5E5J - chains A and B; structure by X-ray diffraction, 1.85 A resolution.

Chain A (and B):
Name: Protease
Organism: Human immunodeficiency virus 1
Notes: chain B of this document is another copy of the same molecule, construct and numbering; everything in this record applies to it too
Reference sequence: Q7SSI0 (Q7SSI0_9HIV1); residues 1-99 here = UniProt positions 1-99
Amino-acid sequence (99 residues; row label = number of the first residue in the row):
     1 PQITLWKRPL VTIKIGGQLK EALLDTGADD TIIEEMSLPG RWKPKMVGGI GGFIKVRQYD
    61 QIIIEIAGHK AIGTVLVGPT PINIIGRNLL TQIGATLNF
Construct notes: engineered mutation Lys-7 (Gln in Q7SSI0), Ile-32 (Val in Q7SSI0), Ile-33 (Leu in Q7SSI0), Val-47 (Ile in Q7SSI0), Ile-63 (Leu in Q7SSI0), Ala-67 (Cys in Q7SSI0), Ile-82 (Val in Q7SSI0), Ala-95 (Ser in Q7SSI0)
Residues lining bound ligands: tmc114 (017; (3r,3as,6ar)-hexahydrofuro[2,3-b]furan-3-yl(1S,2R)-3-[[(4-aminophenyl)sulfonyl](isobutyl)amino]-1-benzyl-2-hydroxypropylcarbamate): Leu-23, Asp-25, Gly-27, Ala-28, Asp-29, Asp-30, Ile-32, Val-47, Gly-48, Gly-49, Ile-50, Pro-81, Ile-82, Ile-84
From the paper describing this entry:
  - catalytic residues: Asp-25 (citing earlier work)
  - binding site for tmc114: Asp-25

Chain A / chain B interface:
Contacting residue pairs (87; chain A residue first):
  Pro-1(A) with Leu-97(B); Asn-98(B); Phe-99(B), hydrogen bond (backbone-backbone)
  Gln-2(A) with Thr-96(B); Leu-97(B); Asn-98(B), hydrogen bond
  Ile-3(A) with Thr-96(B); Leu-97(B), hydrogen bond (backbone-backbone); Phe-99(B), hydrophobic
  Leu-5(A) with Arg-87(B), hydrogen bond (backbone-side chain); Leu-90(B), hydrophobic; Thr-91(B); Ala-95(B)
  Trp-6(A) with Arg-87(B), hydrogen bond (backbone-side chain); Thr-91(B); Gln-92(B)
  Lys-7(A) with Arg-87(B)
  Arg-8(A) with Asp-29(B), salt bridge; Arg-87(B)
  Pro-9(A) with Thr-26(B); Arg-87(B)
  Leu-23(A) with Gly-27(B)
  Leu-24(A) with Thr-26(B), hydrogen bond (backbone-side chain); Leu-97(B), hydrophobic; Phe-99(B), hydrophobic
  Asp-25(A) with Asp-25(B); Thr-26(B); Gly-27(B), hydrogen bond (side chain-backbone)
  Thr-26(A) with Leu-5(B); Pro-9(B); Leu-24(B), hydrogen bond (side chain-backbone); Asp-25(B); Thr-26(B), hydrogen bond (backbone-side chain)
  Gly-27(A) with Leu-23(B); Asp-25(B), hydrogen bond (backbone-side chain)
  Asp-29(A) with Arg-8(B), salt bridge
  Ile-32(A) with Ile-50(B), hydrophobic
  Gly-49(A) with Ile-50(B)
  Ile-50(A) with Gly-49(B); Ile-50(B), hydrogen bond (backbone-backbone); Gly-52(B); Ile-54(B); Thr-80(B)
  Gly-51(A) with Ile-50(B), hydrogen bond (backbone-backbone); Gly-51(B); Gly-52(B)
  Gly-52(A) with Ile-50(B)
  Ile-54(A) with Ile-50(B), hydrophobic; Gly-51(B)
  His-69(A) with Phe-99(B)
  Thr-80(A) with Ile-50(B)
  Pro-81(A) with Gly-49(B); Ile-50(B)
  Arg-87(A) with Leu-5(B), hydrogen bond (side chain-backbone); Trp-6(B), hydrogen bond (side chain-backbone); Lys-7(B); Arg-8(B)
  Leu-90(A) with Leu-5(B), hydrophobic
  Thr-91(A) with Leu-5(B); Trp-6(B)
  Ile-93(A) with Phe-99(B)
  Gly-94(A) with Asn-98(B); Phe-99(B)
  Ala-95(A) with Leu-5(B); Asn-98(B); Phe-99(B), hydrophobic
  Thr-96(A) with Gln-2(B); Ile-3(B); Thr-96(B); Leu-97(B); Asn-98(B), hydrogen bond (backbone-backbone)
  Leu-97(A) with Pro-1(B); Gln-2(B); Ile-3(B), hydrogen bond (backbone-backbone); Leu-24(B), hydrophobic; Thr-96(B)
  Asn-98(A) with Pro-1(B); Gln-2(B), hydrogen bond; Gly-94(B); Ala-95(B); Thr-96(B), hydrogen bond (backbone-backbone); Asn-98(B), hydrogen bond
  Phe-99(A) with Pro-1(B), hydrogen bond (backbone-backbone); Leu-24(B), hydrophobic; Ala-67(B), hydrophobic; Ile-93(B); Ala-95(B), hydrophobic
Other interface residues (no listed pair), chain A (37 interface residues in all): Thr-4, Val-47, Ala-67, Ile-84
Other interface residues (no listed pair), chain B (38 interface residues in all): Thr-4, Ile-32, Gly-48, His-69, Pro-81, Ile-84

In short:
Chain A and chain B form an interface of 37 and 38 residues respectively, with 20 hydrogen bonds and 2 salt
bridges. Among the polar pairs are Arg-8(A)/Asp-29(B), Gln-2(A)/Asn-98(B) and Leu-5(A)/Arg-87(B). Bound to
chain A: tmc114. From the paper: the catalytic residue Asp-25(A); a binding site for tmc114 at Asp-25(A).
Both chains are Protease (Human immunodeficiency virus 1). Entry 5E5J (Joint X-ray/neutron structure of HIV-1
protease triple mutant (V32I,I47V,V82I) with darunavir at pH 6.0) was determined by X-ray diffraction,
deposited together with 5E5K.
